PDB entry 6DUC | X-ray diffraction, 1.79 A resolution | chains A and B

[Chain A]
Protein: Tryptophan synthase alpha chain
From: Salmonella typhimurium
Notes: EC 4.2.1.20
Reference sequence: A0A0D6FWC1 (A0A0D6FWC1_SALTM); residues 1-268 here = UniProt positions 1-268
Amino-acid sequence (268 residues; row label = number of the first residue in the row):
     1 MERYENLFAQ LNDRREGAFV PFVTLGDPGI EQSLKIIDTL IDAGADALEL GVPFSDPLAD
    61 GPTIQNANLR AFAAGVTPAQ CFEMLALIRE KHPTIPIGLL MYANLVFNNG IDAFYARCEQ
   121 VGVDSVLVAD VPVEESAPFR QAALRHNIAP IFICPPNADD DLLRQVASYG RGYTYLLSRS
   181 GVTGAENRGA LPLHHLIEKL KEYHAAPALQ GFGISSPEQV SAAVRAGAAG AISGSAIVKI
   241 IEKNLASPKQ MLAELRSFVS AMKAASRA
Unresolved in the structure: 189-191

[Chain B]
Protein: Tryptophan synthase beta chain
From: Salmonella typhimurium
Notes: EC 4.2.1.20
Reference sequence: A0A0J0ZFZ1 (A0A0J0ZFZ1_SALTM); numbering as in UniProt (aligned over 1-397)
Amino-acid sequence (397 residues; numbered 1 to 397; the number before each row is that of its first residue):
     1 MTTLLNPYFG EFGGMYVPQI LMPALNQLEE AFVSAQKDPE FQAQFADLLK NYAGRPTALT
    61 KCQNITAGTR TTLYLKREDL LHGGAHKTNQ VLGQALLAKR MGKSEIIAET GAGQHGVASA
   121 LASALLGLKC RIYMGAKDVE RQSPNVFRMR LMGAEVIPVH SGSATLTDAC NEALRDWSGS
   181 YETAHYMLGT AAGPHPYPTI VREFQRMIGE ETKAQILDKE GRLPDAVIAC VGGGSNAIGM
   241 FADFINDTSV GLIGVEPGGH GIETGEHGAP LKHGRVGIYF GMKAPMMQTA DGQIEESYSI
   301 SAGLDFPSVG PQHAYLNSIG RADYVSITDD EALEAFKTLC RHEGIIPALE SSHALAHALK
   361 MMREQPEKEQ LLVVNLSGRG DKDIFTVHDI LKARGEI
Unresolved in the structure: 1, 397
Differences from the reference sequence: engineered mutation Thr167 (Lys in A0A0J0ZFZ1)

[Interface between chain A and chain B]
Pairs across the interface (58; chain A residue first):
  Pro53(A) - Gln293(B)  hydrogen bond (backbone-side chain)
  Phe54(A) - Gly292(B)
  Phe54(A) - Gln293(B)
  Ser55(A) - Gln293(B)  hydrogen bond (backbone-side chain)
  Ser55(A) - Ile294(B)  hydrogen bond (side chain-backbone)
  Asp56(A) - Thr167(B)
  Asp56(A) - Asn171(B)  hydrogen bond
  Asp56(A) - Tyr279(B)
  Asp56(A) - Ile294(B)
  Pro57(A) - Arg175(B)  hydrogen bond (backbone-side chain)
  Leu58(A) - Asn171(B)
  Leu58(A) - Arg175(B)
  Leu58(A) - Tyr279(B)
  Asp60(A) - Arg175(B)  hydrogen bond (backbone-side chain)
  Gln65(A) - Arg175(B)
  Phe72(A) - Gln293(B)
  Thr77(A) - Asp291(B)
  Pro78(A) - Asp291(B)
  Ala103(A) - Ile278(B)  hydrophobic
  Asn104(A) - Gly277(B)
  Asn104(A) - Ile278(B)  hydrogen bond (side chain-backbone)
  Asn104(A) - Gln288(B)  hydrogen bond
  Asn104(A) - Gly292(B)  hydrogen bond (side chain-backbone)
  Leu105(A) - Asp291(B)
  Leu105(A) - Gly292(B)
  Leu105(A) - Gln293(B)
  Phe107(A) - Val276(B)
  Phe107(A) - Ile278(B)  hydrophobic
  Phe107(A) - Lys283(B)
  Asn108(A) - Arg275(B)  hydrogen bond
  Asn108(A) - Gln288(B)
  Asn108(A) - Ala290(B)  hydrogen bond (side chain-backbone)
  Asn108(A) - Asp291(B)  hydrogen bond (side chain-backbone)
  Asn108(A) - Gly292(B)
  Ala129(A) - Pro18(B)
  Asp130(A) - Tyr16(B)
  Asp130(A) - Val17(B)  hydrogen bond (backbone-backbone)
  Pro132(A) - Met15(B)
  Pro132(A) - Val17(B)
  Pro132(A) - Gln19(B)
  Pro132(A) - Met22(B)  hydrophobic
  Val133(A) - Gln19(B)  hydrogen bond (backbone-side chain)
  Glu134(A) - Gln19(B)  hydrogen bond
  Glu134(A) - Met22(B)
  Glu135(A) - Tyr8(B)  hydrogen bond
  Glu135(A) - Gly14(B)
  Glu135(A) - Met15(B)  hydrogen bond (side chain-backbone)
  Glu135(A) - Tyr16(B)
  Pro155(A) - Gln19(B)
  Pro155(A) - Ile20(B)  hydrophobic
  Pro156(A) - Ile20(B)
  Leu162(A) - Gln19(B)
  Ser180(A) - Ser178(B)
  Ser180(A) - Tyr181(B)
  Gly181(A) - Ser178(B)  hydrogen bond (backbone-backbone)
  Gly181(A) - Gly179(B)
  Val182(A) - Arg175(B)
  Val182(A) - Ser178(B)
Also at the interface, not in a pair above, chain A (33 interface residues in all): Asn109, Val131, Phe139, Ile153, Leu177
Also at the interface, not in a pair above, chain B (29 interface residues in all): Thr2, Thr289

[In short]
33 residues of chain A and 29 residues of chain B are in contact; the contacts include 18 hydrogen bonds.
Polar pairs include Pro53(A)-Gln293(B), Ser55(A)-Gln293(B) and Ser55(A)-Ile294(B).
Here chain A is Tryptophan synthase alpha chain and chain B is Tryptophan synthase beta chain, both from
Salmonella typhimurium. Entry 6DUC (Crystal structure of mutant beta-K167T tryptophan synthase in complex with
inhibitor N-(4'-trifluoromethoxybenzenesulfonyl)-2-amino-1-ethylphosphate (F9F) at the alpha-site ...) was
determined by X-ray diffraction.
